Entry 6D7C (X-ray diffraction, 2.95 A resolution); this record covers chains F and J of the 6 polymer chains in the assembly.

# Chain F (and J)
Name: Hemagglutinin HA2 chain
From: Influenza A virus
Notes: chain J of this document is another copy of the same molecule, construct and numbering; everything in this record applies to it too
UniProt: S4V1Z7 (S4V1Z7_9INFA); residues 1-221 here correspond to UniProt positions 340-560 (UniProt number = residue number + 339)
Chain sequence (221 residues; row label = number of the first residue in the row):
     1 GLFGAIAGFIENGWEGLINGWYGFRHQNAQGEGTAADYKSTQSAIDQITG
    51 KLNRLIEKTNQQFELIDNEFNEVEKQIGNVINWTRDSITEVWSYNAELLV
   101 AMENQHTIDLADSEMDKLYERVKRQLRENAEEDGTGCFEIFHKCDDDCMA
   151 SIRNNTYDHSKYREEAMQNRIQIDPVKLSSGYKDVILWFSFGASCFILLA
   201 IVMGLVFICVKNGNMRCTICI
Not modelled in the structure: 172-221
Cystine bridges: C144-C148
Covalent attachments: N-acetylglucosamine (NAG) linked to N82
From the paper describing this entry:
  - post-translational modification sites: N82

# Interface between chain F and chain J
Pairs across the interface (50; chain F residue first):
  G1(F) - K117(J)
  L2(F) - F3(J)  hydrophobic
  L2(F) - S113(J)
  L2(F) - K117(J)
  F3(F) - F3(J)
  F3(F) - S113(J)  hydrogen bond (backbone-side chain)
  G4(F) - K117(J)
  F9(F) - R124(J)
  Q76(F) - E74(J)  hydrogen bond
  Q76(F) - I77(J)
  I77(F) - I77(J)  hydrophobic
  N79(F) - I66(J)
  V80(F) - I81(J)  hydrophobic
  W83(F) - F63(J)
  W83(F) - I66(J)
  W83(F) - I81(J)
  W83(F) - T84(J)
  W83(F) - R85(J)
  T84(F) - T84(J)
  D86(F) - Q61(J)  hydrogen bond
  D86(F) - F63(J)
  S87(F) - F63(J)
  S87(F) - I88(J)
  E90(F) - Q61(J)
  E90(F) - F63(J)
  E90(F) - W92(J)
  V91(F) - V91(J)  hydrophobic
  V91(F) - W92(J)
  Y94(F) - W92(J)  hydrophobic
  Y94(F) - N95(J)  hydrogen bond (side chain-backbone)
  Y94(F) - L99(J)
  N95(F) - N95(J)  hydrogen bond
  L98(F) - R54(J)
  L98(F) - L99(J)  hydrophobic
  M102(F) - M102(J)  hydrophobic
  Q105(F) - H106(J)
  D109(F) - H106(J)  salt bridge
  E131(F) - R127(J)  salt bridge
  E131(F) - E128(J)
  E131(F) - R163(J)  salt bridge
  E132(F) - R124(J)  salt bridge
  E132(F) - R127(J)
  D133(F) - R127(J)
  G134(F) - R124(J)
  E139(F) - R127(J)  salt bridge
  F141(F) - R127(J)
  F141(F) - R163(J)
  R170(F) - E128(J)  salt bridge
  R170(F) - R163(J)
  I171(F) - M167(J)  hydrophobic
Interface residues without a listed pair, chain F (31 interface residues in all): Y119, E128
Interface residues without a listed pair, chain J (28 interface residues in all): T59, E64, V73, L110

# Overview
The interface between chain F and chain J involves 31 residues on one side and 28 on the other, with 5
hydrogen bonds and 6 salt bridges. Polar pairs include D109(F)-H106(J), E131(F)-R127(J) and E131(F)-R163(J).
N-acetylglucosamine is covalently linked to N82(F). The paper reports a modification site at N82(F).
Both chains are Hemagglutinin HA2 chain (Influenza A virus). Entry 6D7C (The crystal structure of
hemagglutinin from A/Hong Kong/61/2016 H7N9 influenza virus) was determined by X-ray diffraction (same
publication as 6D7U, 6D8B and 6D8D).
